PDB entry 6R0Z | electron microscopy, 3.80 A resolution | chains K and L of the 26 polymer chains in the assembly

# Chain K
Name: V-type ATP synthase, subunit (VAPC-THERM)
From: Thermus thermophilus (strain HB8 / ATCC 27634 / DSM 579)
UniProtKB: Q5SIT5 (Q5SIT5_THET8); numbering as in UniProt (aligned over 1-120)
Amino-acid sequence (120 residues; each row starts with the number of its first residue):
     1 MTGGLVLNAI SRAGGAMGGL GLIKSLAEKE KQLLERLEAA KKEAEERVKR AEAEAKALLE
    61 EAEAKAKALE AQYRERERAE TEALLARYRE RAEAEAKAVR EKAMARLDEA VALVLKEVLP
Not modelled in the structure: 1-21

# Chain L
Name: V-type ATP synthase subunit E
From: Thermus thermophilus (strain HB8 / ATCC 27634 / DSM 579)
UniProtKB: P74901 (VATE_THET8); residues 1-188 here = UniProt positions 1-188
Amino-acid sequence (188 residues; each row starts with the number of its first residue):
     1 MSKLEAILSQ EVEAEIQALL QEAEAKAEAV KREAEEKAKA LLQARERALE AQYRAALRRA
    61 ESAGELLVAT ARTQARGEVL EEVRRRVREA LEALPQKPEW PEVVRKLALE ALEALPGAKA
   121 LVANPEDLPH LEALARERGV ELQAEPALRL GVRAVGAEGK TQVENSLLAR LDRAWDALSS
   181 KVAQALWG
Not modelled in the structure: 1, 188

# How chain K and chain L interact
Pairs across the interface (58):
  Lys29(K) - Glu5(L)  salt bridge
  Leu33(K) - Leu8(L)
  Leu33(K) - Val12(L)  hydrophobic
  Arg36(K) - Ser9(L)  hydrogen bond
  Arg36(K) - Val12(L)
  Arg36(K) - Glu13(L)  salt bridge
  Arg36(K) - Ile16(L)
  Leu37(K) - Val12(L)  hydrophobic
  Leu37(K) - Ile16(L)  hydrophobic
  Ala40(K) - Ile16(L)  hydrophobic
  Lys41(K) - Leu19(L)
  Glu43(K) - Ile16(L)
  Glu43(K) - Leu20(L)
  Arg47(K) - Ala23(L)
  Arg47(K) - Glu24(L)  salt bridge
  Arg50(K) - Lys31(L)
  Glu54(K) - Lys31(L)
  Ala66(K) - Arg45(L)
  Leu69(K) - Leu49(L)
  Glu70(K) - Leu49(L)
  Tyr73(K) - Leu49(L)  hydrophobic
  Arg74(K) - Leu49(L)
  Arg74(K) - Gln52(L)
  Arg76(K) - Tyr53(L)
  Glu77(K) - Tyr53(L)
  Tyr88(K) - Glu61(L)
  Tyr88(K) - Gly64(L)
  Tyr88(K) - Glu65(L)
  Arg91(K) - Val68(L)
  Ala92(K) - Leu67(L)  hydrophobic
  Ala92(K) - Val68(L)  hydrophobic
  Ala96(K) - Ala75(L)  hydrophobic
  Val99(K) - Trp187(L)
  Arg100(K) - Ala75(L)
  Arg100(K) - Glu78(L)  salt bridge
  Lys102(K) - Leu186(L)
  Lys102(K) - Trp187(L)
  Ala103(K) - Trp187(L)  hydrophobic
  Met104(K) - Glu82(L)
  Arg106(K) - Leu186(L)
  Leu107(K) - Val83(L)  hydrophobic
  Ala110(K) - Val83(L)  hydrophobic
  Ala110(K) - Val182(L)  hydrophobic
  Val111(K) - Val87(L)  hydrophobic
  Leu113(K) - Lys181(L)
  Val114(K) - Val87(L)  hydrophobic
  Val114(K) - Leu171(L)  hydrophobic
  Val114(K) - Trp175(L)  hydrophobic
  Val114(K) - Leu178(L)  hydrophobic
  Leu115(K) - Val87(L)  hydrophobic
  Glu117(K) - Leu178(L)
  Val118(K) - Arg170(L)  hydrogen bond (backbone-side chain)
  Val118(K) - Leu171(L)  hydrophobic
  Val118(K) - Leu178(L)  hydrophobic
  Leu119(K) - Leu91(L)  hydrophobic
  Leu119(K) - Leu94(L)  hydrophobic
  Leu119(K) - Leu167(L)  hydrophobic
  Pro120(K) - Leu107(L)  hydrophobic
Other interface residues (no listed pair), chain K (44 interface residues in all): Leu58, Ala62, Glu80, Thr81, Leu84, Arg89, Glu95
Other interface residues (no listed pair), chain L (49 interface residues in all): Ala34, Glu35, Leu41, Ala56, Ala60, Ala71, Arg72, Val79, Arg86, Val103, Lys106, Ala185

# Overview
44 residues of chain K face 49 of chain L across their interface; the contacts include 2 hydrogen bonds and 4
salt bridges. Polar pairs include Lys29(K)-Glu5(L), Arg36(K)-Glu13(L) and Arg47(K)-Glu24(L).
Here chain K is V-type ATP synthase, subunit (VAPC-THERM) and chain L is V-type ATP synthase subunit E, both
from Thermus thermophilus (strain HB8 / ATCC 27634 / DSM 579). Entry 6R0Z (Thermus thermophilus V/A-type
ATPase/synthase, rotational state 1L) was determined by electron microscopy (same publication as 6QUM, 6R0W,
6R0Y and 6R10).
